Entry 6CAP (X-ray diffraction, 3.40 A resolution); this record covers chains A and I of the 23 polymer chains in the assembly.

[Chain A]
Molecule: 16S Ribosomal RNA rRNA
Source organism: Thermus thermophilus (strain HB8 / ATCC 27634 / DSM 579)
Sequence (1522 nucleotides; row label = number of the first residue in the row; note: 42 numbers in that range are skipped by the numbering (no residue carries them; nothing is unmodelled there); a row labelled like 190A-190L holds insertion residues (190A, then the next letters in order); numbering starts at 0):
     0 UUUGUUGGAG AGUCUGAUCC UGGCUCAGGG UGAACGCUGG CGGCGUGCCU AAGACAUGCA
    60 AGUCGUGCGG G
    73 CCGCGGGGUU UU
    88 ACUCCG
    95 UGGUC
   101 AGCGGCGGAC GGGUGAGUAA CGCGUGGGU
  129A G
   130 ACCUACCCGG AAGAGGGGGA CAACCCGGGG AAACUCGGGC UAAUCCCCCA UGUGGACCCG
   190 C
190A-190L CCCUUGGGGUGU
   191 GUCCAAAGGG CUUU
   216 GCCCGCUUCC GGAUGGGCCC GCGUCCCAUC AGCUAGUUGG UGGGGUAAUG GCCCACCAAG
   276 GCGACGACGG GUAGCCGGUC UGAGAGGAUG GCCGGCCACA GGGGCACUGA GACACGGGCC
   336 CCACUCCUAC GGGAGGCAGC AGUUAGGAAU CUUCCGCAAU GGGCGCAAGC CUGACGGAGC
   396 GACGCCGCUU GGAGGAAGAA GCCCUUCGGG GUGUAAACUC CUGAA
   442 CCCGGGACGA AACCCCCGAC GA
   474 GGGGACUGAC GGUACCGGG
   494 GUAAUAGCGC CGGCCAACUC CGUGCCAGCA GCCXCGGUAA UACGGAGGGC GCGAGCGUUA
   554 CCCGGAUUCA CUGGGCGUAA AGGGCGUGUA GGCGGCCUGG GGCGUCCCAU GUGAAAGACC
   614 ACGGCUCAAC CGUGGGGGAG CGUGGGAUAC GCUCAGGCUA GACGGUGGGA GAGGGUGGUG
   674 GAAUUCCCGG AGUAGCGGUG AAAUGCGCAG AUACCGGGAG GAACGCCGAU GGCGAAGGCA
   734 GCCACCUGGU CCACCCGUGA CGCUGAGGCG CGAAAGCGUG GGGAGCAAAC CGGAUUAGAU
   794 ACCCGGGUAG UCCACGCCCU AAACGAUGCG CGCUAGGUCU CUGGGUCU
   848 CCUGGGGGCC GAAGCUAACG CGUUAAGCGC GCCGCCUGGG GAGUACGGCC GCAAGGCUGA
   908 AACUCAAAGG AAUUGACGGG GGCCCGCACA AGCGGUGGAG CAUGUGGUUU AAUUCGAAGX
   968 AACGCGAAGA ACCUUACCAG GCCUUGACAU GCUAGG
 1003A G
  1004 AACCCGGGUG AAAGCCUGGG GUGCCCC
1030A-1030D GCGA
  1031 GGGGAGCCCU AGCACAGGUG CUGCAUGGCC GUCGUCAGCU CGUGCCGUGA GGUGUUGGGU
  1091 UAAGUCCCGC AACGAGCGCA ACCCCCGCCG UUAGUUGCCA GCGGUUCGGC CGGGCACUCU
  1151 AACGGGACUG CCCGCGAAA
  1171 GCGGGAGGAA GGAGGGGACG ACGUCUGGUC AGCAUGGCCC UUACGGCCUG GGCGACACAC
  1231 GUGCUACAAU GCCCACUACA AAGCGAUGCC ACCCGGCAAC GGGGAGCUAA UCGCAAAAAG
  1291 GUGGGCCCAG UUCGGAUUGG GGUCUGCAAC CCGACCCCAU GAAGCCGGAA UCGCUAGUAA
  1351 UCGCGGAUCA G
 1361A C
  1362 CAUGCCGCGG UGAAUACGUU CCCGGGCCUU GUACACACXG CCXGUXACGC CAUGGGAGCG
  1422 GGCUCUACCC GAAGUCGCCG GG
  1446 AGCCUACGGG
  1459 CAGGCGCCGA GGGUAGGGCC CGUGACUGGG GCGAAGUCGU AACAAGGUAG CUGUACCGGA
  1519 AGGUGCGGCU GGAUCACCUC CUUUCU
Not modelled in the structure: 0-4, 1534-1538
Modified residues: PSU (pseudouridine-5'-monophosphate) at position 516, G7M (N7-methyl-guanosine-5'-monophosphate) at position 527, M2G (N2-dimethylguanosine-5'-monophosphate) at position 966, 5MC (5-methylcytidine-5'-monophosphate) at position 967, 2MG (2N-methylguanosine-5'-monophosphate) at position 1207, 5MC (5-methylcytidine-5'-monophosphate) at position 1400, 4OC (4n,o2'-methylcytidine-5'-monophosphate) at position 1402, 5MC (5-methylcytidine-5'-monophosphate) at position 1404, 5MC (5-methylcytidine-5'-monophosphate) at position 1407, UR3 (3-methyluridine-5'-monophoshate) at position 1498, MA6 (6N-dimethyladenosine-5'-monophoshate) at position 1518, MA6 (6N-dimethyladenosine-5'-monophoshate) at position 1519, PSU (pseudouridine-5'-monophosphate) at position 1540, PSU (pseudouridine-5'-monophosphate) at position 1541
Differences from the reference sequence: conflict C13 (U131313 in 55771382)
Bound ions: Mg2+ site 1 near U14 (its only coordinating residue here); Mg2+ site 2 near G21 (its only coordinating residue here); Mg2+ site 3 near G22 (its only coordinating residue here); Mg2+ site 4 near G38 (its only coordinating residue here); Mg2+ site 5 near G46 (its only coordinating residue here); Mg2+ site 6: C48, G115; Mg2+ site 7: A59, U387; Mg2+ site 8: G61, U62; Mg2+ site 9 near G107 (its only coordinating residue here); Mg2+ site 10: A109, G331; Mg2+ site 11 near G111 (its only coordinating residue here); Mg2+ site 12 near G117 (its only coordinating residue here); 85 more Mg2+ sites not listed
Residues lining bound ligands: Sisomicin (SIS; (1S,2S,3R,4S,6R)-4,6-diamino-3-{[(2S,3R)-3-amino-6-(aminomethyl)-3,4-dihydro-2H-pyran-2-yl]oxy}-2-hydroxycyclohexyl 3-deoxy-4-C-methyl-3-(methylamino)-beta-L-arabinopyranoside): 5MC_1404, G1405, U1406, 5MC_1407, A1408, C1409, G1491, A1493, G1494, U1495

[Chain I]
Molecule: 30S ribosomal protein S9
Source organism: Thermus thermophilus (strain HB8 / ATCC 27634 / DSM 579)
UniProt: P80374 (RS9_THET8); residues 2-128 here = UniProt positions 2-128
Sequence (127 residues; each row starts with the number of its first residue):
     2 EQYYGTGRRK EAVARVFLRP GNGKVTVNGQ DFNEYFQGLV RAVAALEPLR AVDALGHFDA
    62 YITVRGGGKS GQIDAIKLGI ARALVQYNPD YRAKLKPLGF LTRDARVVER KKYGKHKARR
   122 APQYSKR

[Chain A / chain I interface]
Pairs across the interface (113):
  G942(A) - Gln124(I)  base contact
  U943(A) - Gln124(I)  hydrogen bond to the sugar
  M2G_966(A) - Lys127(I)  sugar contact
  C970(A) - Ser126(I)  hydrogen bond to the base
  C1116(A) - Val108(I)  sugar contact
  G1117(A) - Arg104(I)  hydrogen bond to the phosphate
  G1117(A) - Ala106(I)  sugar contact
  C1118(A) - Arg9(I)  salt bridge to the phosphate
  C1118(A) - Arg83(I)  hydrogen bond to the phosphate
  C1118(A) - Arg104(I)  salt bridge to the phosphate
  C1119(A) - Arg9(I)  salt bridge to the phosphate
  C1119(A) - Arg83(I)  salt bridge to the phosphate
  G1127(A) - Arg16(I)  hydrogen bond to the sugar
  G1127(A) - Arg66(I)  phosphate contact
  C1128(A) - Arg16(I)  sugar contact
  C1128(A) - Arg66(I)  salt bridge to the phosphate
  C1129(A) - Tyr62(I)  hydrogen bond to the phosphate
  A1130(A) - Gln3(I)  hydrogen bond to the sugar
  A1130(A) - Phe18(I)  sugar contact
  A1130(A) - Arg20(I)  hydrogen bond to the phosphate
  G1131(A) - Arg20(I)  salt bridge to the phosphate
  C1147(A) - Tyr5(I)  hydrogen bond to the sugar
  C1147(A) - Thr7(I)  phosphate contact
  C1147(A) - Arg16(I)  hydrogen bond to the base
  U1148(A) - Thr7(I)  hydrogen bond to the phosphate
  U1148(A) - Arg9(I)  phosphate contact
  U1148(A) - Val14(I)  sugar contact
  U1148(A) - Arg16(I)  sugar contact
  C1149(A) - Arg9(I)  salt bridge to the phosphate
  C1149(A) - Val14(I)  phosphate contact
  G1177(A) - Lys97(I)  salt bridge to the phosphate
  G1178(A) - Arg93(I)  salt bridge to the phosphate
  G1178(A) - Lys97(I)  hydrogen bond to the base
  A1179(A) - Arg93(I)  salt bridge to the phosphate
  A1179(A) - Leu102(I)  sugar contact
  A1179(A) - Thr103(I)  phosphate contact
  A1179(A) - Arg104(I)  hydrogen bond to the sugar
  A1180(A) - Thr103(I)  hydrogen bond to the phosphate
  G1186(A) - Glu110(I)  sugar contact
  G1186(A) - Lys113(I)  hydrogen bond to the phosphate
  G1186(A) - Arg120(I)  salt bridge to the phosphate
  G1187(A) - Arg111(I)  hydrogen bond to the sugar
  G1187(A) - Lys113(I)  salt bridge to the phosphate
  A1188(A) - Tyr114(I)  phosphate contact
  C1230(A) - Arg128(I)  sugar contact
  G1231(A) - Ser126(I)  phosphate contact
  U1232(A) - Gln124(I)  sugar contact
  U1232(A) - Tyr125(I)  phosphate contact
  G1233(A) - His117(I)  salt bridge to the phosphate
  G1233(A) - Pro123(I)  phosphate contact
  G1233(A) - Gln124(I)  hydrogen bond to the phosphate
  A1248(A) - Lys70(I)  hydrogen bond to the sugar
  C1249(A) - Tyr36(I)  sugar contact
  C1249(A) - Gly67(I)  sugar contact
  C1249(A) - Gly68(I)  hydrogen bond to the sugar
  C1249(A) - Gly69(I)  base contact
  C1249(A) - Lys70(I)  sugar contact
  C1249(A) - Gln73(I)  hydrogen bond to the sugar
  A1250(A) - Gly67(I)  phosphate contact
  A1250(A) - Gly68(I)  hydrogen bond to the sugar
  A1251(A) - Glu12(I)  sugar contact
  A1251(A) - Gly67(I)  phosphate contact
  G1290(A) - Leu40(I)  sugar contact
  G1291(A) - Gln38(I)  sugar contact
  G1291(A) - Gly39(I)  sugar contact
  C1342(A) - Gln124(I)  sugar contact
  C1342(A) - Tyr125(I)  phosphate contact
  G1343(A) - Arg121(I)  hydrogen bond to the sugar
  G1343(A) - Ala122(I)  phosphate contact
  G1343(A) - Tyr125(I)  phosphate contact
  C1344(A) - Arg120(I)  sugar contact
  C1344(A) - Ala122(I)  phosphate contact
  U1345(A) - Arg120(I)  salt bridge to the phosphate
  A1346(A) - Arg107(I)  base contact
  A1346(A) - Arg120(I)  salt bridge to the phosphate
  G1347(A) - Arg10(I)  hydrogen bond to the base
  G1347(A) - Arg107(I)  salt bridge to the phosphate
  G1347(A) - Val108(I)  sugar contact
  G1347(A) - Val109(I)  sugar contact
  G1347(A) - Glu110(I)  hydrogen bond to the phosphate
  U1348(A) - Glu110(I)  sugar contact
  U1348(A) - Arg120(I)  phosphate contact
  A1349(A) - Lys118(I)  salt bridge to the phosphate
  A1349(A) - Arg120(I)  hydrogen bond to the phosphate
  A1349(A) - Arg121(I)  hydrogen bond to the phosphate
  A1350(A) - Lys118(I)  phosphate contact
  A1350(A) - Arg121(I)  salt bridge to the phosphate
  U1351(A) - Lys118(I)  hydrogen bond to the base
  C1366(A) - His117(I)  salt bridge to the phosphate
  C1367(A) - Lys112(I)  salt bridge to the phosphate
  C1367(A) - Tyr114(I)  phosphate contact
  C1367(A) - Gly115(I)  hydrogen bond to the phosphate
  C1367(A) - Lys116(I)  phosphate contact
  G1368(A) - Arg111(I)  salt bridge to the phosphate
  G1368(A) - Lys112(I)  salt bridge to the phosphate
  G1368(A) - Lys113(I)  phosphate contact
  G1368(A) - Tyr114(I)  hydrogen bond to the phosphate
  C1369(A) - Arg111(I)  phosphate contact
  C1369(A) - Lys112(I)  hydrogen bond to the phosphate
  G1370(A) - Glu12(I)  sugar contact
  G1370(A) - Val109(I)  phosphate contact
  G1371(A) - Lys11(I)  phosphate contact
  G1371(A) - Gly68(I)  phosphate contact
  G1371(A) - Gly69(I)  phosphate contact
  G1371(A) - Val109(I)  phosphate contact
  U1372(A) - Lys11(I)  salt bridge to the phosphate
  U1372(A) - Gly69(I)  phosphate contact
  U1372(A) - Lys70(I)  phosphate contact
  U1372(A) - Ser71(I)  hydrogen bond to the phosphate
  U1372(A) - Gly72(I)  hydrogen bond to the phosphate
  G1373(A) - Lys11(I)  hydrogen bond to the base
  G1373(A) - Arg42(I)  salt bridge to the phosphate
  G1373(A) - Ser71(I)  hydrogen bond to the phosphate
Other interface residues (no listed pair), chain A (53 interface residues in all): G941, U1292
Other interface residues (no listed pair), chain I (56 interface residues in all): Thr64, Asp105, Ala119

[Overview]
The interface between chain A and chain I involves 53 residues on one side and 56 on the other; the contacts
include 34 hydrogen bonds and 24 salt bridges. Polar contacts include C970(A)-Ser126(I), C1147(A)-Arg16(I) and
G1178(A)-Lys97(I). Chain A binds Sisomicin.
Chain A is 16S Ribosomal RNA rRNA and chain I is 30S ribosomal protein S9, both from Thermus thermophilus
(strain HB8 / ATCC 27634 / DSM 579); the structure, Crystal Structure of 30S ribosomal subunit from Thermus
thermophilus in complex with Sisomicin, was determined by X-ray diffraction.
